PDB entry 5N53 | X-ray diffraction, 1.48 A resolution | chains B and A

# Chain B (and A)
Name: D-3-phosphoglycerate dehydrogenase
Organism: Homo sapiens
Notes: EC 1.1.1.95; chain A of this document is another copy of the same molecule, construct and numbering; everything in this record applies to it too
UniProtKB: O43175 (SERA_HUMAN); residues 100-294 here = UniProt positions 100-294
Amino-acid sequence (195 residues; numbered 100 to 294; the number before each row is that of its first residue):
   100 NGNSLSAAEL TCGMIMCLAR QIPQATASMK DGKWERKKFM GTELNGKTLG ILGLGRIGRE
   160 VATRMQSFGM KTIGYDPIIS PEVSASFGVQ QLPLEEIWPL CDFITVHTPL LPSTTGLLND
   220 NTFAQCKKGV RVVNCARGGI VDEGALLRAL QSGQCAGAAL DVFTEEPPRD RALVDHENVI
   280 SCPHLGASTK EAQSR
Curated features (UniProtKB/Swiss-Prot):
  - active site: Arg236, Glu265, His283 (Proton donor)
  - binding site (NAD(+)): Arg155, Ile156, Asp175, Thr207, Cys234 to Arg236, Asp260, His283 to Ala286
Ligand contacts: N-(3-chloranyl-4-methoxy-phenyl)ethanamide (8NB): Leu151, Gly152, Tyr174, Asp175, Pro176, Ile177, Thr207, Pro208, Leu210, Ser212, Thr213, Leu216

# How chain B and chain A interact
Residue-residue contacts (126; chain B residue first):
  Leu104(B) - Asn144(A)
  Ser105(B) - Arg119(A)  hydrogen bond (backbone-side chain)
  Ser105(B) - Glu142(A)  hydrogen bond
  Glu108(B) - Met115(A)
  Glu108(B) - Glu142(A)
  Glu108(B) - Leu143(A)  hydrogen bond (side chain-backbone)
  Glu108(B) - Asn144(A)  hydrogen bond (side chain-backbone)
  Leu109(B) - Arg119(A)
  Leu109(B) - Ile121(A)  hydrophobic
  Cys111(B) - Met115(A)
  Cys111(B) - Phe167(A)  hydrophobic
  Gly112(B) - Met115(A)
  Gly112(B) - Ile121(A)
  Met115(B) - Glu108(A)
  Met115(B) - Cys111(A)
  Met115(B) - Gly112(A)
  Met115(B) - Met115(A)  hydrophobic
  Met115(B) - Phe167(A)  hydrophobic
  Cys116(B) - Cys116(A)  hydrogen bond
  Arg119(B) - Ser105(A)  hydrogen bond (side chain-backbone)
  Arg119(B) - Leu109(A)
  Arg119(B) - Leu284(A)  hydrogen bond (side chain-backbone)
  Arg119(B) - Gly285(A)  hydrogen bond (side chain-backbone)
  Arg119(B) - Ser287(A)
  Arg119(B) - Thr288(A)
  Ile121(B) - Leu109(A)  hydrophobic
  Ile121(B) - Gly112(A)
  Ile121(B) - Met113(A)
  Ile121(B) - Cys116(A)  hydrophobic
  Pro122(B) - Pro122(A)  hydrophobic
  Pro122(B) - Thr125(A)
  Ala124(B) - Ser280(A)
  Ala124(B) - Cys281(A)  hydrophobic
  Ala124(B) - Leu284(A)  hydrophobic
  Thr125(B) - Pro122(A)
  Thr125(B) - Ile279(A)
  Thr125(B) - Ser280(A)  hydrogen bond (side chain-backbone)
  Met128(B) - Phe262(A)  hydrophobic
  Met128(B) - Arg270(A)  hydrogen bond (backbone-side chain)
  Met128(B) - Val273(A)
  Met128(B) - Ser280(A)
  Met128(B) - Cys281(A)
  Met128(B) - Pro282(A)
  Lys129(B) - Val273(A)  hydrogen bond (side chain-backbone)
  Lys129(B) - Asp274(A)
  Lys129(B) - His275(A)  hydrogen bond (side chain-backbone)
  Lys129(B) - Val278(A)
  Gly131(B) - Arg270(A)
  Trp133(B) - Phe262(A)  hydrophobic
  Trp133(B) - Glu265(A)
  Trp133(B) - Pro266(A)  hydrophobic
  Trp133(B) - Pro267(A)
  Trp133(B) - Pro282(A)  hydrophobic
  Trp133(B) - His283(A)
  Glu134(B) - Pro282(A)
  Arg135(B) - Pro282(A)  hydrogen bond (side chain-backbone)
  Arg135(B) - His283(A)  hydrogen bond (side chain-backbone)
  Arg135(B) - Leu284(A)
  Arg135(B) - Ser287(A)  hydrogen bond
  Phe138(B) - Leu284(A)  hydrophobic
  Met139(B) - Ser287(A)
  Met139(B) - Thr288(A)
  Met139(B) - Lys289(A)
  Met139(B) - Gln292(A)
  Gly140(B) - Ser287(A)  hydrogen bond (backbone-backbone)
  Gly140(B) - Thr288(A)
  Gly140(B) - Lys289(A)  hydrogen bond (backbone-backbone)
  Thr141(B) - Thr288(A)
  Thr141(B) - Lys289(A)
  Thr141(B) - Glu290(A)
  Glu142(B) - Ser105(A)  hydrogen bond
  Glu142(B) - Glu108(A)
  Glu142(B) - Thr288(A)
  Glu142(B) - Glu290(A)  hydrogen bond (backbone-side chain)
  Leu143(B) - Glu108(A)  hydrogen bond (backbone-side chain)
  Asn144(B) - Leu104(A)
  Asn144(B) - Glu108(A)  hydrogen bond (backbone-side chain)
  Lys146(B) - Glu290(A)  salt bridge
  Arg163(B) - Ser166(A)
  Arg163(B) - Phe167(A)
  Ser166(B) - Arg163(A)
  Ser166(B) - Ser166(A)  hydrogen bond
  Phe167(B) - Cys111(A)  hydrophobic
  Phe167(B) - Met115(A)  hydrophobic
  Phe167(B) - Arg163(A)
  Phe262(B) - Met128(A)  hydrophobic
  Glu265(B) - Trp133(A)
  Pro266(B) - Trp133(A)  hydrophobic
  Pro267(B) - Trp133(A)
  Arg270(B) - Met128(A)  hydrogen bond (side chain-backbone)
  Arg270(B) - Gly131(A)
  Val273(B) - Met128(A)
  Val273(B) - Lys129(A)  hydrogen bond (backbone-side chain)
  Asp274(B) - Lys129(A)
  His275(B) - Lys129(A)  hydrogen bond (backbone-side chain)
  Val278(B) - Lys129(A)
  Ile279(B) - Thr125(A)
  Ser280(B) - Ala124(A)
  Ser280(B) - Thr125(A)  hydrogen bond (backbone-side chain)
  Ser280(B) - Met128(A)
  Cys281(B) - Ala124(A)  hydrophobic
  Pro282(B) - Met128(A)
  Pro282(B) - Trp133(A)  hydrophobic
  Pro282(B) - Glu134(A)
  Pro282(B) - Arg135(A)  hydrogen bond (backbone-side chain)
  His283(B) - Trp133(A)
  His283(B) - Arg135(A)  hydrogen bond (backbone-side chain)
  Leu284(B) - Arg119(A)  hydrogen bond (backbone-side chain)
  Leu284(B) - Arg135(A)
  Leu284(B) - Phe138(A)
  Gly285(B) - Arg119(A)  hydrogen bond (backbone-side chain)
  Ser287(B) - Arg119(A)
  Ser287(B) - Arg135(A)
  Ser287(B) - Met139(A)
  Ser287(B) - Gly140(A)  hydrogen bond (backbone-backbone)
  Thr288(B) - Arg119(A)
  Thr288(B) - Met139(A)
  Thr288(B) - Gly140(A)
  Thr288(B) - Thr141(A)
  Thr288(B) - Glu142(A)
  Lys289(B) - Gly140(A)  hydrogen bond (backbone-backbone)
  Lys289(B) - Thr141(A)
  Glu290(B) - Thr141(A)
  Glu290(B) - Glu142(A)  hydrogen bond (side chain-backbone)
  Glu290(B) - Lys146(A)  salt bridge
  Gln292(B) - Met139(A)
Interface residues without a listed pair, chain B (58 interface residues in all): Gly101, Met113, Lys132, Thr162, Glu276, Ala286, Ala291
Interface residues without a listed pair, chain A (58 interface residues in all): Gly101, Lys132, Thr162, Glu276, Ala286, Ala291

# Overview
The chain B/chain A interface involves 58 residues from each chain, with 33 hydrogen bonds and 2 salt bridges.
Polar pairs include Lys146(B)-Glu290(A), Ser105(B)-Arg119(A) and Ser105(B)-Glu142(A). Ligands of chain B:
N-(3-chloranyl-4-methoxy-phenyl)ethanamide. Curated annotation (UniProt) lists 3 active-site residues and 12
NAD+-binding residues on chain B.
Chain B and chain A are both D-3-phosphoglycerate dehydrogenase (Homo sapiens); the structure, Crystal
structure of human 3-phosphoglycerate dehydrogenase in complex with N-(3-chloro-4-methoxyphenyl) acetamide,
was determined by X-ray diffraction (same publication as 5OFV, 5OFW, 5NZO, 5NZP and 5NZQ).
